8QPB - chains A and 5 of the 17 polymer chains in the assembly; structure by electron microscopy, 3.70 A resolution.

== Chain A ==
Protein: Pre-mRNA-processing-splicing factor 8
From: Homo sapiens
UniProtKB: Q6P2Q9 (PRP8_HUMAN); numbering as in UniProt (aligned over 1-2335)
Sequence (2335 residues; row label = number of the first residue in the row):
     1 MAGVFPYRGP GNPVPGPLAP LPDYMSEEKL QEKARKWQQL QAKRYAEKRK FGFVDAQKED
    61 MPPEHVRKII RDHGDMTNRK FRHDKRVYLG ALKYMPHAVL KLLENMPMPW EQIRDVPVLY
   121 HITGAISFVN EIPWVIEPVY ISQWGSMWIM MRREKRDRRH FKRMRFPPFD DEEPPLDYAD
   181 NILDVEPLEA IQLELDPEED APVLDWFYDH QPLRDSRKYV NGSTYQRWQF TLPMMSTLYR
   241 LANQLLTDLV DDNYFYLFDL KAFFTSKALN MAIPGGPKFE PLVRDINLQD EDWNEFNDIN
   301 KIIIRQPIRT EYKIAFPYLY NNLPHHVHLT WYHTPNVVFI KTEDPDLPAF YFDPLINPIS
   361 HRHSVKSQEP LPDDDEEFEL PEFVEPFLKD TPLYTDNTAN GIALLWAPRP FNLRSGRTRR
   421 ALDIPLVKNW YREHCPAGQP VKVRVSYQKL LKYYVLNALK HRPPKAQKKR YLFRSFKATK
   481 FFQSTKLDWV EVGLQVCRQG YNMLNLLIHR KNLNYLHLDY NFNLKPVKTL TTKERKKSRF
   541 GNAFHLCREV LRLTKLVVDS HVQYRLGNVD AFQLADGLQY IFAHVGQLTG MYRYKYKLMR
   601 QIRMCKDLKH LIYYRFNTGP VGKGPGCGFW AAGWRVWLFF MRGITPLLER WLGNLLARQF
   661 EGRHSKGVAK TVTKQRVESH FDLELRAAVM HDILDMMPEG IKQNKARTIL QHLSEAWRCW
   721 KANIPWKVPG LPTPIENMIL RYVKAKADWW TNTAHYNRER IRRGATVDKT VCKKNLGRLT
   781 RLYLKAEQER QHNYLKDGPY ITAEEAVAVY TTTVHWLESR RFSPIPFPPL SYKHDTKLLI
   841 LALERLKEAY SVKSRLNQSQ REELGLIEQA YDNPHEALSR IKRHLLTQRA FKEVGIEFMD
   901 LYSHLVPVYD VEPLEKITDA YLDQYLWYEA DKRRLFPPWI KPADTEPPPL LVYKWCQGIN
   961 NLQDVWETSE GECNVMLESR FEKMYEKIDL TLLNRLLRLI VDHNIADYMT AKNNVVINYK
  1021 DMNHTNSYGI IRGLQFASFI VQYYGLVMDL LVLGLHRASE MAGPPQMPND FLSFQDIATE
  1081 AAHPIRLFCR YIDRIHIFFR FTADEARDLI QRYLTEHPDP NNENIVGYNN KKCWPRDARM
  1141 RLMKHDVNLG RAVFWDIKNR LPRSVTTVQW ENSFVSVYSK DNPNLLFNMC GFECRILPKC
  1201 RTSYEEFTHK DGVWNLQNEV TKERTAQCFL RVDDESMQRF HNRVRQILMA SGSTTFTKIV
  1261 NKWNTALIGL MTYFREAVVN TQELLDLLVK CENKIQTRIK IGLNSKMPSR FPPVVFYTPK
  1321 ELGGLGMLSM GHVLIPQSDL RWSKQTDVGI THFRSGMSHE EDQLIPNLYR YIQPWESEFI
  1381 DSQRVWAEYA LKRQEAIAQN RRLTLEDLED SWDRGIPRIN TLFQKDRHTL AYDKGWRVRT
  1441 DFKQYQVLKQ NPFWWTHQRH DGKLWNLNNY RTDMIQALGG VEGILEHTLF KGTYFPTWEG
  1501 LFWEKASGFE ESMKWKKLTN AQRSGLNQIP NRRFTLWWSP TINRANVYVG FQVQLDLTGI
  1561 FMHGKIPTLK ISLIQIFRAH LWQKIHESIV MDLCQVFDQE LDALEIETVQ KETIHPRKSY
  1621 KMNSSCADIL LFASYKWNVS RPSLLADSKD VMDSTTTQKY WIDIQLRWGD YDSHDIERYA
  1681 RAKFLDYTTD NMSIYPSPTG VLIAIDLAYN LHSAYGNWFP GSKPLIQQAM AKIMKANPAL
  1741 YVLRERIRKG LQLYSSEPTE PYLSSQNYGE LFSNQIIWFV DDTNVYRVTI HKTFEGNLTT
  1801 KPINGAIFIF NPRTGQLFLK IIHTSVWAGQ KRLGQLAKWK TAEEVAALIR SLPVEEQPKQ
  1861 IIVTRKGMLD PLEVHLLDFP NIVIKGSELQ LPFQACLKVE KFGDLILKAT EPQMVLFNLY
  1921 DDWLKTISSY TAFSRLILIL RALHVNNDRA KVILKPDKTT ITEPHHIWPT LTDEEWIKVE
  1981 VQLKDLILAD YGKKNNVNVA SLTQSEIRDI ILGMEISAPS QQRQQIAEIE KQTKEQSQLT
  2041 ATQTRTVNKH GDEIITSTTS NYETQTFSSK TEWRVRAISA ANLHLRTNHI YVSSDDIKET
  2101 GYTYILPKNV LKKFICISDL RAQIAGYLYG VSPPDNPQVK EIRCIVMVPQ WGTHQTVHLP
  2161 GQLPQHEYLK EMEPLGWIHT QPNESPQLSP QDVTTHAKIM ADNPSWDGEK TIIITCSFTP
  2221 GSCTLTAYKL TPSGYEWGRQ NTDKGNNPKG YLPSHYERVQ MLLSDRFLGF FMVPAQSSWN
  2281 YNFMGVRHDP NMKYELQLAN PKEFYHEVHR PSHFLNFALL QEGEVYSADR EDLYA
Disordered / not traced: 1-55, 663-674, 2028-2058, 2076-2335
Ligand contacts: inositol hexakisphosphate (IHP): Arg163, Lys442, His584, Lys606, Lys609, His610, Tyr613, Tyr614, Asn617, Lys623, Gly624
UniProt features mapped onto this chain:
  - region: Met1513 to Leu1526 (Important for branch point selection), Pro2301 to Ala2335 (Required for interaction with EFTUD2 and SNRNP200)
  - modified residue: Ala2 (N-acetylalanine), Ser859 (Phosphoserine), Ser1358 (Phosphoserine), Lys1425 (N6,N6-dimethyllysine), Lys1463 (N6-acetyllysine)
  - natural variant: Pro2301 (P2301T: In RP13), Phe2304 (F2304L: In RP13), His2309 (H2309P: In RP13; H2309R: In RP13), Arg2310 (R2310G: In RP13; R2310K: In RP13), Phe2314 (F2314L: In RP13), Tyr2334 (Y2334N: In RP13)
  - mutagenesis: Val1788 (V1788D: Strongly reduced interaction with RNA), Thr1789 (T1789P: Strongly reduced interaction with RNA)

== Chain 5 ==
Molecule: U5 snRNA
From: Homo sapiens
Sequence (117 nucleotides; each row starts with the number of its first residue):
     1 AUACUCUGGU UUCUCUUCAG AUCGCAUAAA UCUUUCGCCU UUUACUAAAG AUUUCCGUGG
    61 AGAGGAACAA CUCUGAGUCU UAACCCAAUU UUUUGAGGCC UUGCUUUGGC AAGGCUA
Disordered / not traced: 1-2, 82-117

== Chain A / chain 5 interface ==
Residue-residue contacts (117):
  Gln57(A) with C13(5), sugar contact
  His97(A) with C55(5), hydrogen bond to the phosphate; C56(5), salt bridge to the phosphate
  Leu100(A) with C56(5), sugar contact
  Lys101(A) with C56(5), phosphate contact; G57(5), salt bridge to the phosphate
  Glu104(A) with C56(5), sugar contact
  Ile132(A) with G57(5), phosphate contact
  Trp134(A) with G57(5), phosphate contact; U58(5), phosphate contact
  Arg217(A) with U10(5), hydrogen bond to the sugar
  Asn221(A) with U11(5), sugar contact
  Gly222(A) with U11(5), phosphate contact; U12(5), phosphate contact
  Ser223(A) with U12(5), hydrogen bond to the phosphate
  Thr224(A) with U12(5), hydrogen bond to the phosphate; C13(5), phosphate contact
  Gln226(A) with G59(5), phosphate contact
  Lys267(A) with A48(5), hydrogen bond to the phosphate; A49(5), salt bridge to the phosphate
  Phe279(A) with A48(5), phosphate contact
  Glu280(A) with A47(5), phosphate contact; A48(5), hydrogen bond to the phosphate
  Pro281(A) with A48(5), sugar contact
  Leu282(A) with A48(5), sugar contact; A49(5), sugar contact
  Arg284(A) with U35(5), sugar contact
  Arg409(A) with C25(5), hydrogen bond to the base
  Arg417(A) with G24(5), salt bridge to the phosphate; C25(5), salt bridge to the phosphate; U58(5), sugar contact
  Arg419(A) with C25(5), salt bridge to the phosphate; A26(5), salt bridge to the phosphate
  Arg420(A) with G24(5), base contact; C56(5), hydrogen bond to the sugar; G57(5), sugar contact
  Leu422(A) with A26(5), sugar contact
  Asp423(A) with G24(5), base contact; A26(5), sugar contact
  Pro425(A) with A26(5), phosphate contact
  Lys428(A) with A26(5), salt bridge to the phosphate; U27(5), salt bridge to the phosphate
  Lys452(A) with A48(5), salt bridge to the phosphate
  Leu456(A) with A48(5), phosphate contact
  Asn457(A) with U27(5), base contact; A28(5), hydrogen bond to the phosphate
  Leu459(A) with A49(5), phosphate contact
  Lys460(A) with A49(5), salt bridge to the phosphate; G50(5), salt bridge to the phosphate
  His461(A) with C23(5), phosphate contact; A26(5), hydrogen bond to the base; U27(5), base contact
  Pro464(A) with G20(5), phosphate contact; C23(5), phosphate contact; G24(5), base contact
  Lys465(A) with C23(5), hydrogen bond to the base
  Ala466(A) with A19(5), phosphate contact; C23(5), base contact
  Gln467(A) with C18(5), hydrogen bond to the base; A19(5), hydrogen bond to the base; C23(5), base contact; G57(5), base contact
  Lys468(A) with U17(5), salt bridge to the phosphate; C18(5), phosphate contact
  Lys469(A) with U16(5), hydrogen bond to the base; U17(5), base contact; C18(5), base contact; U58(5), base contact; G59(5), base contact; G60(5), hydrogen bond to the base; A61(5), base contact
  Arg470(A) with U16(5), salt bridge to the phosphate; U17(5), salt bridge to the phosphate
  Tyr471(A) with U58(5), hydrogen bond to the phosphate
  Leu472(A) with C56(5), phosphate contact
  Arg474(A) with U14(5), salt bridge to the phosphate; C15(5), salt bridge to the phosphate
  Lys477(A) with C13(5), phosphate contact; U14(5), salt bridge to the phosphate
  Asn542(A) with U43(5), hydrogen bond to the sugar; A44(5), hydrogen bond to the phosphate
  Tyr594(A) with A44(5), hydrogen bond to the sugar
  Lys595(A) with A29(5), phosphate contact; A30(5), salt bridge to the phosphate; A44(5), hydrogen bond to the sugar; C45(5), salt bridge to the phosphate
  Tyr596(A) with A44(5), sugar contact; C45(5), hydrogen bond to the phosphate
  Lys597(A) with A30(5), salt bridge to the phosphate; C45(5), hydrogen bond to the phosphate
  Arg600(A) with A28(5), salt bridge to the phosphate; A29(5), salt bridge to the phosphate
  Gln601(A) with A28(5), phosphate contact; A29(5), phosphate contact
  Met604(A) with A28(5), phosphate contact
  Arg635(A) with A26(5), hydrogen bond to the phosphate; U27(5), salt bridge to the phosphate
  Phe639(A) with A26(5), sugar contact; U27(5), phosphate contact; A28(5), hydrogen bond to the sugar
  Phe640(A) with A28(5), hydrogen bond to the sugar
  Arg642(A) with G24(5), base contact; U27(5), hydrogen bond to the sugar; A28(5), hydrogen bond to the sugar; C55(5), hydrogen bond to the sugar; C56(5), hydrogen bond to the base
  Gly643(A) with A28(5), hydrogen bond to the sugar; A29(5), hydrogen bond to the sugar
  Pro646(A) with U54(5), sugar contact; C55(5), sugar contact
  Leu647(A) with A29(5), sugar contact; A30(5), sugar contact
  Arg650(A) with A30(5), sugar contact
  Thr766(A) with C39(5), hydrogen bond to the base
  Lys1294(A) with U40(5), salt bridge to the phosphate
  Thr1297(A) with U40(5), phosphate contact
  Met1307(A) with U40(5), base contact
Other interface residues (no listed pair), chain A (75 interface residues in all): Arg227, Lys278, Ala458, Pro463, Ser475, Arg603, Ile644, Thr645, Arg763, Arg1298, Ile1301
Other interface residues (no listed pair), chain 5 (40 interface residues in all): U22, U46, U53

== Summary ==
75 residues of chain A and 40 residues of chain 5 are in contact; the contacts include 32 hydrogen bonds and
25 salt bridges. Polar contacts include Arg409(A)-C25(5), His461(A)-A26(5) and Lys465(A)-C23(5). Bound to
chain A: inositol hexakisphosphate.
Chain A is Pre-mRNA-processing-splicing factor 8 and chain 5 is U5 snRNA, both from Homo sapiens; the
structure, Cryo-EM Structure of Pre-B+ATP Complex (core part), was determined by electron microscopy,
deposited together with 8QOZ, 8QP8, 8QP9, 8QPA, 8QPE and 8QPK.
